Entry 5TLH (X-ray diffraction, 2.20 A resolution); this record covers chains A and B of the 4 polymer chains in the assembly.

== Chain A (and B) ==
Molecule: Fructose-bisphosphate aldolase A
Source organism: Oryctolagus cuniculus
Notes: EC 4.1.2.13; chain B of this document is another copy of the same molecule, construct and numbering; everything in this record applies to it too
UniProtKB: P00883 (ALDOA_RABIT); residues 1-363 here correspond to UniProt positions 2-364 (UniProt number = residue number + 1)
Chain sequence (363 residues; row label = number of the first residue in the row):
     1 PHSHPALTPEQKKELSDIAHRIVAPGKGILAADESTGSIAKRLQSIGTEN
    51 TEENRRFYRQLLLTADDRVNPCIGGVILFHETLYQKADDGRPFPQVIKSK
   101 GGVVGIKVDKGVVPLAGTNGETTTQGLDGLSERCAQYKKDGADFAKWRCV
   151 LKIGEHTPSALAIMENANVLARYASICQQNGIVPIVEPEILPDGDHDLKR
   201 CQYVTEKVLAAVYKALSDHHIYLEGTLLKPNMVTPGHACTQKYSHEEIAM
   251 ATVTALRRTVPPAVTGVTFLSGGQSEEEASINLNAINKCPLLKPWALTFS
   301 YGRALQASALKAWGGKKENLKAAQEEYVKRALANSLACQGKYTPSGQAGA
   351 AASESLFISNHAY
Not modelled in the structure: 346-358 (chain B: 345-358)
UniProt features mapped onto this chain:
  - active site: Glu-187 (Proton acceptor), Lys-229 (Schiff-base intermediate with dihydroxyacetone-P)
  - binding site (beta-D-fructose 1,6-bisphosphate): Arg-42, Ser-271 to Gly-273, Ser-300, Arg-303
  - site: Cys-72 (Essential for substrate cleavage), Lys-107 (Essential for substrate cleavage), Lys-146 (Alkylation inactivates the enzyme), His-361 (Alkylation inactivates the enzyme), Tyr-363 (Necessary for preference for fructose 1,6-bisphosphate over fructose 1-phosphate)
  - modified residue: Thr-8 (Phosphothreonine), Ser-35 (Phosphoserine), Ser-38 (Phosphoserine), Lys-41 (N6-acetyllysine), Ser-45 (Phosphoserine), Lys-98 (N6-(2-hydroxyisobutyryl)lysine), Lys-107 (N6-acetyllysine), Lys-110 (N6-acetyllysine), Ser-131 (Phosphoserine), Lys-146 (N6-(2-hydroxyisobutyryl)lysine), Ser-271 (Phosphoserine), Lys-311 (N6-malonyllysine), Lys-329 (N6-acetyllysine), Asn-360 (Deamidated asparagine)
  - cross-link: Lys-41 (Glycyl lysine isopeptide (Lys-Gly) (interchain with G-Cter in SUMO1))

== How chain A and chain B interact ==
Residue-residue contacts - 50 pairs, chain A then chain B:
  His-2(A) / His-156(B)
  His-4(A) / Gly-117(B)
  His-4(A) / Thr-118(B)
  His-4(A) / Asn-119(B)
  His-4(A) / His-156(B)
  Ala-6(A) / Gly-117(B)
  Val-113(A) / Arg-172(B)
  Leu-115(A) / Arg-172(B)
  Ala-116(A) / Ser-175(B)
  Ala-116(A) / Gln-179(B)
  Ala-116(A) / His-220(B)
  Gly-117(A) / His-4(B)
  Gly-117(A) / Ala-6(B)
  Gly-117(A) / His-220(B)
  Thr-118(A) / His-4(B)
  Asn-119(A) / His-4(B)
  Thr-123(A) / Arg-172(B)
  Gln-125(A) / Asp-128(B)
  Gln-125(A) / Gly-129(B)  hydrogen bond (side chain-backbone)
  Gly-126(A) / Asp-128(B)  hydrogen bond (backbone-side chain)
  Leu-127(A) / Gln-125(B)
  Leu-127(A) / Asp-128(B)  hydrogen bond (backbone-side chain)
  Asp-128(A) / Gln-125(B)
  Asp-128(A) / Gly-126(B)  hydrogen bond (side chain-backbone)
  Asp-128(A) / Leu-127(B)  hydrogen bond (side chain-backbone)
  Asp-128(A) / Asp-128(B)  hydrogen bond (side chain-backbone)
  Gly-129(A) / Gln-125(B)  hydrogen bond (backbone-side chain)
  His-156(A) / His-2(B)
  His-156(A) / His-4(B)
  Leu-161(A) / Asp-218(B)
  Leu-161(A) / His-219(B)
  Leu-161(A) / His-220(B)
  Met-164(A) / Asn-168(B)
  Met-164(A) / Asp-218(B)
  Glu-165(A) / Asn-168(B)  hydrogen bond
  Glu-165(A) / Arg-172(B)  salt bridge
  Asn-168(A) / Met-164(B)
  Asn-168(A) / Glu-165(B)  hydrogen bond
  Asn-168(A) / Asn-168(B)
  Arg-172(A) / Val-113(B)
  Arg-172(A) / Leu-115(B)
  Arg-172(A) / Thr-123(B)
  Arg-172(A) / Glu-165(B)  salt bridge
  Ser-175(A) / Ala-116(B)
  Gln-179(A) / Ala-116(B)
  Asp-218(A) / Leu-161(B)
  His-219(A) / Leu-161(B)
  His-220(A) / Ala-116(B)
  His-220(A) / Gly-117(B)
  His-220(A) / Leu-161(B)
Also at the interface, not in a pair above, chain A (27 interface residues in all): Lys-110
Also at the interface, not in a pair above, chain B (28 interface residues in all): Lys-110, Pro-114

== In short ==
27 residues of chain A face 28 of chain B across their interface, with 9 hydrogen bonds and 2 salt bridges.
Polar contacts include Glu-165(A)/Arg-172(B), Gln-125(A)/Gly-129(B) and Gly-126(A)/Asp-128(B). From UniProt:
active-site residues Glu-187(A) and Lys-229(A) and 6 beta-D-fructose 1,6-bisphosphate-binding residues on
chain A.
Chain A and chain B are both Fructose-bisphosphate aldolase A (Oryctolagus cuniculus); the structure,
Fructose-1,6-bisphosphate aldolase from rabbit muscle in complex with the inhibitor 2-naphthol
6-bisphosphonate, was determined by X-ray diffraction together with 5TLE, 5TLW and 5TLZ from the same study.
